PDB entry 5C4A | X-ray diffraction, 4.20 A resolution (low resolution: residue-level contacts below are approximate; hydrogen-bond / salt-bridge calls are withheld) | chains B and U of the 15 polymer chains in the assembly

[Chain B]
Name: DNA-directed RNA polymerase II subunit RPB2
From: Saccharomyces cerevisiae (strain ATCC 204508 / S288c)
Notes: EC 2.7.7.6
Reference sequence: P08518 (RPB2_YEAST); numbering as in UniProt (aligned over 1-1224)
Sequence (1224 residues; numbered 1 to 1224; the number before each row is that of its first residue):
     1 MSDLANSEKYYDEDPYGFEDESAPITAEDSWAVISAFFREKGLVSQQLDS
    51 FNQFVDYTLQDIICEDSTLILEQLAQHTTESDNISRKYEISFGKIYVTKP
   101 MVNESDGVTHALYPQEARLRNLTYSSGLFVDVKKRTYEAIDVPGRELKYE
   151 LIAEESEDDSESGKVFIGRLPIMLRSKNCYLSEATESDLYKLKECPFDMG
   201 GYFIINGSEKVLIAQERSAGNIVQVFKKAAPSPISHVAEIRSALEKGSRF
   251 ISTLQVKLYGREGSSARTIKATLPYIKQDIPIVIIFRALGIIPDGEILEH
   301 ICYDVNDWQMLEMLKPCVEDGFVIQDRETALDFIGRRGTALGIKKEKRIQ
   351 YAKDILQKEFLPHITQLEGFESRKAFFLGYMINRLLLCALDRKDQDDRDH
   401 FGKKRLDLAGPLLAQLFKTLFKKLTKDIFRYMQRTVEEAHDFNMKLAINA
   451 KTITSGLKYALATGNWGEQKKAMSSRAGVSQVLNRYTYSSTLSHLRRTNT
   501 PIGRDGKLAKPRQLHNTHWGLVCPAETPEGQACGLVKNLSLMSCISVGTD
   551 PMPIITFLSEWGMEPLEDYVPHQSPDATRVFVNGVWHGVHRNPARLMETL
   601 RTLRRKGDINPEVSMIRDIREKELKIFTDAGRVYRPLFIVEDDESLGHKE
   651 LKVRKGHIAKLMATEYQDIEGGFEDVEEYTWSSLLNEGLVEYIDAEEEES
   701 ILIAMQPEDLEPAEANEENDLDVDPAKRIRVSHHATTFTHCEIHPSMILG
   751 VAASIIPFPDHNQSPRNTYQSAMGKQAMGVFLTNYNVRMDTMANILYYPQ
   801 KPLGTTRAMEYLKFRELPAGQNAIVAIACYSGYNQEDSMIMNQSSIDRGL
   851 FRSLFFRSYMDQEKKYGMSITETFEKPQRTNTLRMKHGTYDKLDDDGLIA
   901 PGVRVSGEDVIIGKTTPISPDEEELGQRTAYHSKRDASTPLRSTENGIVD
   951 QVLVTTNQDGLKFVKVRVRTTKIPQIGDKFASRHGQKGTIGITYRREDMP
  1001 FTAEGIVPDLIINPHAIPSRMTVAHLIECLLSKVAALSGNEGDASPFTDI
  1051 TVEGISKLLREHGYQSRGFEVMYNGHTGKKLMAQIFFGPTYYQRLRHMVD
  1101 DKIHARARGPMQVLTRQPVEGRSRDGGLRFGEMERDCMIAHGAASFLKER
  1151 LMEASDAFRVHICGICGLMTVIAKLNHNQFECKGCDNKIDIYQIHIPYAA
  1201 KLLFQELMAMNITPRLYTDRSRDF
Unresolved in the structure: 1-19, 134-135, 151-158, 262-263, 504-508, 669-677, 714-725, 731-734, 1224
Bound ions: Zn2+: Cys1163, Cys1166, Cys1182, Cys1185

[Chain U]
Molecule: Scaffold 2 Template Strand
Sequence (56 nucleotides; row label = number of the first residue in the row; numbering starts at 0):
     0 CCTACCGATAAGTACACGATCCTCTCGAACCACGGACTCTTTATATACAA
    50 GCGCGC
Unresolved in the structure: 29-55

[Chain B / chain U interface]
Pairs across the interface (21; chain B residue first):
  Ile205(B) - DG26(U)
  Ser208(B) - DG26(U)
  Lys210(B) - DC25(U)
  Lys210(B) - DG26(U)
  Tyr459(B) - DA28(U)
  Thr463(B) - DA27(U)
  Lys471(B) - DA28(U)
  Gln531(B) - DA18(U)
  Thr791(B) - DT24(U)
  Thr791(B) - DC25(U)
  Met792(B) - DC23(U)
  Met792(B) - DT24(U)
  Arg857(B) - DT24(U)
  Arg942(B) - DC23(U)
  Gly1121(B) - DT22(U)
  Arg1122(B) - DT22(U)
  Ser1123(B) - DC23(U)
  Leu1128(B) - DC21(U)
  Arg1129(B) - DC20(U)
  Arg1129(B) - DC21(U)
  Met1133(B) - DT19(U)
Also at the interface, not in a pair above, chain B (20 interface residues in all): Asp1101, Gly1131, Glu1134

[Overview]
Chain B and chain U form an interface of 20 and 11 residues respectively. The Zn2+ site is built by
Cys1163(B), Cys1166(B), Cys1182(B) and Cys1185(B).
Here chain B is DNA-directed RNA polymerase II subunit RPB2 (Saccharomyces cerevisiae (strain ATCC 204508 /
S288c)) and chain U is Scaffold 2 Template Strand. Entry 5C4A (Crystal structure of a transcribing RNA
Polymerase II complex reveals a complete transcription bubble) was determined by X-ray diffraction (same
publication as 5C3E, 5C44, 5C4J and 5C4X).
